PDB entry 8WLH | electron microscopy, 3.70 A resolution | chains A and G of the 43 polymer chains in the assembly

== Chain A ==
Name: Flagellar biosynthetic protein FliQ
Organism: Salmonella enterica subsp. enterica serovar Typhimurium str. LT2
Reference sequence: P0A1L5 (FLIQ_SALTY); residue numbers follow UniProt; this construct covers 1-89
Amino-acid sequence (89 residues; each row starts with the number of its first residue):
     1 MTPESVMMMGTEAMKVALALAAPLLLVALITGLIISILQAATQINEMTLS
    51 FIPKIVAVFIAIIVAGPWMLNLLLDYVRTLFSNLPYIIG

== Chain G ==
Name: Flagellar biosynthetic protein FliP
Organism: Salmonella enterica subsp. enterica serovar Typhimurium str. LT2
Reference sequence: P54700 (FLIP_SALTY); residue numbers follow UniProt; this construct covers 1-245
Amino-acid sequence (245 residues; each row starts with the number of its first residue):
     1 MRRLLFLSLAGLWLFSPAAAAQLPGLISQPLAGGGQSWSLSVQTLVFITS
    51 LTFLPAILLMMTSFTRIIIVFGLLRNALGTPSAPPNQVLLGLALFLTFFI
   101 MSPVIDKIYVDAYQPFSEQKISMQEALDKGAQPLRAFMLRQTREADLALF
   151 ARLANSGPLQGPEAVPMRILLPAYVTSELKTAFQIGFTIFIPFLIIDLVI
   201 ASVLMALGMMMVPPATIALPFKLMLFVLVDGWQLLMGSLAQSFYS
Not modelled in the structure: 1-35, 245

== Interface between chain A and chain G ==
Residue-residue contacts - 44 pairs, chain A then chain G:
  M1(A) - Q184(G)
  M9(A) - T188(G)
  M9(A) - I191(G)  hydrophobic
  A13(A) - I191(G)  hydrophobic
  A13(A) - I195(G)
  A17(A) - I195(G)  hydrophobic
  A17(A) - V199(G)
  L24(A) - V203(G)  hydrophobic
  L25(A) - S202(G)
  L25(A) - V203(G)  hydrophobic
  F51(A) - L207(G)
  F51(A) - M209(G)  hydrophobic
  K54(A) - A206(G)  hydrogen bond (side chain-backbone)
  K54(A) - L207(G)
  I55(A) - L207(G)  hydrophobic
  V58(A) - L207(G)  hydrophobic
  L70(A) - L228(G)  hydrophobic
  L73(A) - L225(G)  hydrophobic
  L74(A) - V229(G)  hydrophobic
  Y76(A) - I191(G)
  R78(A) - V229(G)
  R78(A) - L234(G)
  L80(A) - T188(G)
  L80(A) - P192(G)  hydrophobic
  F81(A) - I189(G)  hydrophobic
  F81(A) - G231(G)
  F81(A) - L234(G)  hydrophobic
  F81(A) - L235(G)
  F81(A) - S238(G)  hydrogen bond (backbone-side chain)
  L84(A) - I185(G)  hydrophobic
  L84(A) - T188(G)
  L84(A) - I189(G)  hydrophobic
  L84(A) - S238(G)
  P85(A) - S238(G)
  P85(A) - Q241(G)
  P85(A) - S242(G)
  Y86(A) - Q241(G)
  I87(A) - Q184(G)
  I88(A) - R66(G)
  I88(A) - R143(G)  hydrogen bond (backbone-side chain)
  I88(A) - T181(G)
  I88(A) - Q184(G)
  I88(A) - I185(G)  hydrophobic
  I88(A) - S242(G)
Other interface residues (no listed pair), chain A (30 interface residues in all): V6, M14, L20, A21, A28, M69, V77, G89
Other interface residues (no listed pair), chain G (28 interface residues in all): F187, G208, M224

== Summary ==
30 residues of chain A face 28 of chain G across their interface, with 3 hydrogen bonds. Polar contacts
include K54(A)-A206(G), F81(A)-S238(G) and I88(A)-R143(G).
Here chain A is Flagellar biosynthetic protein FliQ and chain G is Flagellar biosynthetic protein FliP, both
from Salmonella enterica subsp. enterica serovar Typhimurium str. LT2. Entry 8WLH (Cryo-EM structure of the
proximal rod-export apparatus and FlgF within the motor-hook complex in the CCW ...) was determined by
electron microscopy, deposited together with 8WHT, 8WIW, 8WK3, 8WK4, 8WKI, 8WKK and 11 further entries.
